PDB entry 2CGP | X-ray diffraction, 2.20 A resolution | chains C and A of the 3 polymer chains in the assembly

Chain C:
Molecule: 15-nt DNA strand
Sequence (15 nucleotides; row label = number of the first residue in the row):
   534 ATTAATGTGA CATAT

Chain A:
Molecule: Protein (catabolite gene activator protein)
From: Escherichia coli
UniProtKB: P0ACJ8 (CRP_ECOLI); residues 0-209 here correspond to UniProt positions 1-210 (UniProt number = residue number + 1)
Chain sequence (210 residues; numbered 0 to 209; the number before each row is that of its first residue; numbering starts at 0):
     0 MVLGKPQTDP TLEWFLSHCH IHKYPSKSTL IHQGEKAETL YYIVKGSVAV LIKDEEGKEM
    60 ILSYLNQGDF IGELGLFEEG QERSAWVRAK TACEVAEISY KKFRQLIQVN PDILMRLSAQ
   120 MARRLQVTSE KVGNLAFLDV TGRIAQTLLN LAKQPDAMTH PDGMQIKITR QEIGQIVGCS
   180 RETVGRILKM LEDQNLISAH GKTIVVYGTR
Not modelled in the structure: 0-7, 208-209
Residues lining bound ligands:
  - adenosine-3',5'-cyclic-monophosphate (CMP), molecule 1: Ile30, Ala36, Val49, Leu61, Ser62, Leu64, Ile70, Gly71, Glu72, Leu73, Gly74, Glu81, Arg82, Ser83, Ala84, Val86, Tyr99, Arg123, Leu124, Thr127, Ser128
  - adenosine-3',5'-cyclic-monophosphate (CMP), molecule 2: Lys57, Glu58, Met59, Ala135, Phe136, Gln170, Gly173, Gln174, Gly177, Cys178, Ser179, Arg180, Glu181
From the paper describing this entry:
  - binding site for adenosine-3',5'-cyclic-monophosphate: Lys57, Glu58, Ala135, Gln174, Cys178, Arg180, Glu181
  - binding site for the 11-nt DNA strand: Lys57, Glu181
  - binding site for the 15-nt DNA strand (chain C): Arg180
  - conformationally variable residues (loop rearrangement, side-chain flip): Lys52, Arg180

How chain C and chain A interact:
Contacting residue pairs (14):
  DA538(C) - Gln170(A)  phosphate contact
  DA538(C) - Lys201(A)  phosphate contact
  DT539(C) - Thr168(A)  phosphate contact
  DT539(C) - Arg169(A)  hydrogen bond to the phosphate
  DT539(C) - Gln170(A)  hydrogen bond to the phosphate
  DT539(C) - Arg180(A)  base contact
  DT539(C) - Lys201(A)  salt bridge to the phosphate
  DG540(C) - Arg169(A)  salt bridge to the phosphate
  DG540(C) - Arg180(A)  hydrogen bond to the base
  DT541(C) - Arg180(A)  base contact
  DT541(C) - Glu181(A)  base contact
  DT541(C) - Arg185(A)  base contact
  DG542(C) - Arg185(A)  hydrogen bond to the base
  DA543(C) - Arg185(A)  base contact

In short:
6 residues of chain C and 7 residues of chain A are in contact; the contacts include 4 hydrogen bonds and 2
salt bridges. Among the polar pairs are DG540(C)-Arg180(A), DG542(C)-Arg185(A) and DT539(C)-Arg169(A). The
paper reports a binding site for adenosine-3',5'-cyclic-monophosphate at Lys57(A), Glu58(A) and Ala135(A)
among others; a binding site for the 11-nt DNA strand at Lys57(A) and Glu181(A).
Here chain C is a 15-nt DNA strand and chain A is Protein (catabolite gene activator protein) (Escherichia
coli). Entry 2CGP (Catabolite gene activator protein/DNA complex, adenosine-3',5'-cyclic-monophosphate) was
determined by X-ray diffraction.
